PDB entry 3ZLU | X-ray diffraction, 2.60 A resolution | chain A

# Chain A
Protein: Acetylcholinesterase
Source organism: Mus musculus
Notes: EC 3.1.1.7; fragment: catalytic domain, residues 32-574
Reference sequence: P21836 (ACES_MOUSE); residues 1-543 here correspond to UniProt positions 32-574 (UniProt number = residue number + 31)
Sequence (543 residues; numbered 1 to 543; the number before each row is that of its first residue):
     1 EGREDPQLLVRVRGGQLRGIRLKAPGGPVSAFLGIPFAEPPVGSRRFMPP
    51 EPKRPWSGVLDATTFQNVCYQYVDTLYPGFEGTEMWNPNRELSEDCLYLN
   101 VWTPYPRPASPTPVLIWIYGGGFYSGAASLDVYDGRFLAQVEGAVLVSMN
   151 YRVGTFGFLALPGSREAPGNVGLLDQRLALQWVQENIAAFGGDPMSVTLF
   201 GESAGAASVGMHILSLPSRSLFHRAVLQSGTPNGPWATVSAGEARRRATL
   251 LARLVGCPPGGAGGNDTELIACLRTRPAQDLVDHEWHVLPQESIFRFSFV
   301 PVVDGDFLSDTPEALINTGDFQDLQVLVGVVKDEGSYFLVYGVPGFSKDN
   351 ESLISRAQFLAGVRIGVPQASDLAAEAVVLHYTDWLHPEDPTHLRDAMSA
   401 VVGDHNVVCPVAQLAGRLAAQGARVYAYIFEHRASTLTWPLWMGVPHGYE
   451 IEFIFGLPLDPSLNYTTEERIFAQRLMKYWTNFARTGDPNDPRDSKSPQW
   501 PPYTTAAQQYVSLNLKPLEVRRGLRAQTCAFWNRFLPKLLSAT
Disordered / not traced: 258-264, 543
Modified residues: S203 ((2S)-2-azanyl-3-[cyclohexyloxy(methyl)phosphoryl]oxy-propanoic acid; GFT)
Curated features (UniProtKB/Swiss-Prot):
  - active site (Charge relay system): E334, H447
  - glycosylation (N-linked (GlcNAc...) asparagine): N265, N350, N464
Disulfide bonds: C69-C96, C257-C272, C409-C529
Small-molecule neighbours:
  - (2-hydroxyethoxy)acetaldehyde (1KA), molecule 1: Y72, Y124, W286, F338, Y341
  - (2-hydroxyethoxy)acetaldehyde (1KA), molecule 2: V303, D304, G305, S309, D310
  - (2-hydroxyethoxy)acetaldehyde (1KA), molecule 3: H381, Y382, T383, D384, H393, T528
  - 2,5,8,11,14,17-hexaoxanonadecan-19-ol (P15): A377, L380, H381, Q527, A530, F531, F535

# In short
Bound to chain A: 3 copies of (2-hydroxyethoxy)acetaldehyde and 2,5,8,11,14,17-hexaoxanonadecan-19-ol. UniProt
lists active-site residues E334 and H447.
Chain A is Acetylcholinesterase (Mus musculus); the structure, Crystal structure of mouse acetylcholinesterase
in complex with cyclosarin, was determined by X-ray diffraction (same publication as 3ZLT and 3ZLV).
